PDB entry 4W8W | X-ray diffraction, 2.80 A resolution | chain A

[Chain A]
Name: CRISPR system Cmr subunit Cmr4
Organism: Pyrococcus furiosus
Reference sequence: Q8U1S9 (CMR4_PYRFU); residues 1-295 here = UniProt positions 1-295
Amino-acid sequence (312 residues; each row starts with the number of its first residue; numbers below 1 keep their minus sign (Met-16 is residue -16)):
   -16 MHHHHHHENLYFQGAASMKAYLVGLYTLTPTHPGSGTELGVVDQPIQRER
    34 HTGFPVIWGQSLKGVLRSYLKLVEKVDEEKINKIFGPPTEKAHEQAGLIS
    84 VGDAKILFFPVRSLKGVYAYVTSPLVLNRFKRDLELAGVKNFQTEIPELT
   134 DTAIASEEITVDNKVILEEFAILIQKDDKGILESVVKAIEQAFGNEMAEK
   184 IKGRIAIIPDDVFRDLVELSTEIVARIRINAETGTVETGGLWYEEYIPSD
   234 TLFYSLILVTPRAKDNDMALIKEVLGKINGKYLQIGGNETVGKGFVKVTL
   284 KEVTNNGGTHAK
Unresolved in the structure: -16 to 1, 18-26, 73-78, 207-226, 288-295
Differences from the reference sequence: initiating methionine (-16); expression tag (-15 to 0)
UniProt features mapped onto this chain:
  - mutagenesis: His15 (H15A: Significant decrease in cleavage of target RNA in the whole Cmr complex), Asp26 (D26A: Nearly complete loss of cleavage of target RNA in the whole Cmr complex), Glu227 (E227A: Significant decrease in cleavage of target RNA in the whole Cmr complex), Tyr229 (Y229A: Moderate decrease in cleavage of target RNA in the whole Cmr complex)

[Overview]
Curated annotation (UniProt) lists 4 mutagenesis sites.
Chain A is CRISPR system Cmr subunit Cmr4 (Pyrococcus furiosus); the structure, Crystal structure of
oligomeric Cmr4 from Pyrococcus furiosus, was determined by X-ray diffraction (same publication as 4W8V, 4W8X,
4W8Y and 4W8Z).
